Entry 6SXJ (X-ray diffraction, 2.10 A resolution); this record covers chain A.

Chain A:
Name: Streptomycin 3''-adenylyltransferase
Source organism: Enterococcus faecalis
Notes: EC 2.7.7.47
UniProtKB: Q07448 (S3AD_ENTFL); residue numbers follow UniProt; this construct covers 1-255
Sequence (263 residues; each row starts with the number of its first residue):
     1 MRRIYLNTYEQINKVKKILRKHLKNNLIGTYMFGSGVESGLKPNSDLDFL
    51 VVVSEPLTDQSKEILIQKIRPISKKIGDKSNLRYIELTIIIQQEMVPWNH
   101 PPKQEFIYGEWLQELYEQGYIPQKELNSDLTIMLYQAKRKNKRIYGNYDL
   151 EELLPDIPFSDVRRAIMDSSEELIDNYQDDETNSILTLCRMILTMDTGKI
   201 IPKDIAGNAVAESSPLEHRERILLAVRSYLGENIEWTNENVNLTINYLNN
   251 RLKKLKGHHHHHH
Disordered / not traced: 1-5, 256-263
Construct notes: expression tag (256-263)
From the paper describing this entry:
  - catalytic residues: E86 (proposed by the authors, not directly observed)

In short:
The paper reports the catalytic residue E86.
Chain A is Streptomycin 3''-adenylyltransferase (Enterococcus faecalis); the structure, Crystal structure of
spectinomycin adenyltransferase AAD(9) from Enterococcus faecialis, was determined by X-ray diffraction,
deposited together with 6XXQ and 6XZ0.
